PDB entry 4MQH | X-ray diffraction, 2.50 A resolution | chains A and B

== Chain A ==
Molecule: Hemoglobin subunit alpha
Organism: Homo sapiens
UniProtKB: P69905 (HBA_HUMAN); residues 1-139 here correspond to UniProt positions 2-140 (UniProt number = residue number + 1)
Chain sequence (139 residues; numbered 1 to 139; the number before each row is that of its first residue):
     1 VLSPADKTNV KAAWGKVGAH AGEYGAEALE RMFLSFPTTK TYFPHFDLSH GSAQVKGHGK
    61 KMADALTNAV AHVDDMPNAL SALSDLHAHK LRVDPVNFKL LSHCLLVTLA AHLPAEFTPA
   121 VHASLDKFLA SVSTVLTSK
Differences from the reference sequence: engineered mutation M62 (Val63 in P69905)
Metal / ion sites: heme Fe near H87 (its only coordinating residue here)
Ligand contacts: heme (HEM): M32, T39, Y42, F43, H45, F46, H58, K61, M62, A65, L66, L83, L86, H87, L91, V93, N97, F98, L101, L105, V132, L136
UniProt features mapped onto this chain:
  - binding site (O2): H58
  - binding site (heme b): H87
  - site: T8, N9 (Microbial infection: Cleavage), K11 (Not glycated), A13, W14 (Microbial infection: Cleavage), Y24, G25 (Microbial infection: Cleavage), L29, E30 (Microbial infection: Cleavage), H45, F46 (Microbial infection: Cleavage), D47, L48 (Microbial infection: Cleavage), S52, A53 (Microbial infection: Cleavage), V55, K56 (Microbial infection: Cleavage), K56 (Not glycated), G59, K60 (Microbial infection: Cleavage), K60 (Not glycated), K90 (Not glycated), L91, R92 (Microbial infection: Cleavage), K99 (Not glycated), L106, V107 (Microbial infection: Cleavage), T108, L109 (Microbial infection: Cleavage), V121, H122 (Microbial infection: Cleavage), S133, T134 (Microbial infection: Cleavage)
  - modified residue: S3 (Phosphoserine), K7 (N6-succinyllysine), T8 (Phosphothreonine), K11 (N6-succinyllysine), K16 (N6-acetyllysine), Y24 (Phosphotyrosine), S35 (Phosphoserine), K40 (N6-succinyllysine), S49 (Phosphoserine), S102 (Phosphoserine), T108 (Phosphothreonine), S124 (Phosphoserine), S131 (Phosphoserine), T134 (Phosphothreonine), T137 (Phosphothreonine), S138 (Phosphoserine)
  - glycosylation (N-linked (Glc) (glycation) lysine): K7, K16, K40, K61

== Chain B ==
Molecule: Hemoglobin subunit beta
Organism: Homo sapiens
UniProtKB: P68871 (HBB_HUMAN); residues 1-146 here correspond to UniProt positions 2-147 (UniProt number = residue number + 1)
Chain sequence (146 residues; row label = number of the first residue in the row):
     1 VHLTPEEKSA VTALWGKVNV DEVGGEALGR LLVVYPWTQR FFESFGDLST PDAVMGNPKV
    61 KAHGKKVLGA FSDGLAHLDN LKGTFATLSE LHCDKLHVDP ENFRLLGNVL VCVLAHHFGK
   121 EFTPPVQAAY QKVVAGVANA LAHKYH
Metal / ion sites: heme Fe near H92 (its only coordinating residue here)
Ligand contacts: heme (HEM): L31, T38, F41, F42, H63, K66, V67, A70, F71, F85, L88, L91, H92, L96, V98, N102, F103, L106, V137, L141
UniProt features mapped onto this chain:
  - binding site ((2R)-2,3-bisphosphoglycerate): V1, H2, K82, H143
  - binding site (heme b): H63, H92
  - site: E7, K8 (Microbial infection: Cleavage), G25, E26 (Microbial infection: Cleavage), G29, R30 (Microbial infection: Cleavage), Y35, P36 (Microbial infection: Cleavage), W37, T38 (Microbial infection: Cleavage), F45, G46 (Microbial infection: Cleavage), D52, A53 (Microbial infection: Cleavage), G56, N57 (Microbial infection: Cleavage), K59 (Not glycated), F71, S72 (Microbial infection: Cleavage), G74, L75 (Microbial infection: Cleavage), K82 (Not glycated), T84, F85 (Microbial infection: Cleavage), H92, C93 (Microbial infection: Cleavage), K95 (Not glycated), R104, L105 (Microbial infection: Cleavage), L110, V111 (Microbial infection: Cleavage), G119, K120 (Microbial infection: Cleavage), F122, T123 (Microbial infection: Cleavage), A128, A129 (Microbial infection: Cleavage) and 2 more in UniProt
  - modified residue: V1 (N-acetylvaline), S9 (Phosphoserine), T12 (Phosphothreonine), S44 (Phosphoserine), T50 (Phosphothreonine), K59 (N6-acetyllysine), K82 (N6-acetyllysine), T87 (Phosphothreonine), C93 (S-nitrosocysteine), K144 (N6-acetyllysine)
  - glycosylation: V1 (N-linked (Glc) (glycation) valine), K8 (N-linked (Glc) (glycation) lysine), K17 (N-linked (Glc) (glycation) lysine), K66 (N-linked (Glc) (glycation) lysine), K120 (N-linked (Glc) (glycation) lysine), K144 (N-linked (Glc) (glycation) lysine)

== How chain A and chain B interact ==
Residue-residue contacts (34):
  E30(A) with P124(B)
  R31(A) with F122(B), hydrogen bond (side chain-backbone); T123(B); P124(B); Q127(B), hydrogen bond
  L34(A) with P124(B); P125(B); A128(B)
  S35(A) with Q127(B); A128(B); Q131(B)
  F36(A) with Q131(B)
  H103(A) with N108(B), hydrogen bond; V111(B); Q127(B); Q131(B), hydrogen bond
  C104(A) with Q127(B)
  V107(A) with V111(B), hydrophobic; A115(B); Q127(B)
  A110(A) with C112(B); H116(B)
  A111(A) with A115(B); G119(B)
  P114(A) with H116(B), hydrogen bond (backbone-side chain)
  F117(A) with R30(B), hydrogen bond (backbone-side chain); H116(B), hydrogen bond (backbone-side chain)
  T118(A) with R30(B)
  P119(A) with R30(B); V33(B); M55(B), hydrophobic
  H122(A) with R30(B), hydrogen bond; V34(B)
  D126(A) with Y35(B)
Other interface residues (no listed pair), chain A (22 interface residues in all): L106, L113, A115, A120, A123, K127
Other interface residues (no listed pair), chain B (21 interface residues in all): E26, P51, K120

== Summary ==
Chain A and chain B form an interface of 22 and 21 residues respectively; the contacts include 8 hydrogen
bonds. Among the polar pairs are R31(A)-F122(B), R31(A)-Q127(B) and H103(A)-N108(B). Ligands of chain A: heme.
Bound to chain B: heme.
Chain A is Hemoglobin subunit alpha and chain B is Hemoglobin subunit beta, both from Homo sapiens; the
structure, Structure of Aquomet Hemoglobin Evans alphaV62Mbetawt, was determined by X-ray diffraction.
